3SXX - chains A and B; structure by X-ray diffraction, 1.27 A resolution.

[Chain A (and B)]
Protein: Peroxisomal primary amine oxidase
From: Pichia angusta
Notes: EC 1.4.3.21; chain B of this document is another copy of the same molecule, construct and numbering; everything in this record applies to it too
UniProt: P12807 (AMO_PICAN); residues 1-692 here = UniProt positions 1-692
Sequence (692 residues; row label = number of the first residue in the row):
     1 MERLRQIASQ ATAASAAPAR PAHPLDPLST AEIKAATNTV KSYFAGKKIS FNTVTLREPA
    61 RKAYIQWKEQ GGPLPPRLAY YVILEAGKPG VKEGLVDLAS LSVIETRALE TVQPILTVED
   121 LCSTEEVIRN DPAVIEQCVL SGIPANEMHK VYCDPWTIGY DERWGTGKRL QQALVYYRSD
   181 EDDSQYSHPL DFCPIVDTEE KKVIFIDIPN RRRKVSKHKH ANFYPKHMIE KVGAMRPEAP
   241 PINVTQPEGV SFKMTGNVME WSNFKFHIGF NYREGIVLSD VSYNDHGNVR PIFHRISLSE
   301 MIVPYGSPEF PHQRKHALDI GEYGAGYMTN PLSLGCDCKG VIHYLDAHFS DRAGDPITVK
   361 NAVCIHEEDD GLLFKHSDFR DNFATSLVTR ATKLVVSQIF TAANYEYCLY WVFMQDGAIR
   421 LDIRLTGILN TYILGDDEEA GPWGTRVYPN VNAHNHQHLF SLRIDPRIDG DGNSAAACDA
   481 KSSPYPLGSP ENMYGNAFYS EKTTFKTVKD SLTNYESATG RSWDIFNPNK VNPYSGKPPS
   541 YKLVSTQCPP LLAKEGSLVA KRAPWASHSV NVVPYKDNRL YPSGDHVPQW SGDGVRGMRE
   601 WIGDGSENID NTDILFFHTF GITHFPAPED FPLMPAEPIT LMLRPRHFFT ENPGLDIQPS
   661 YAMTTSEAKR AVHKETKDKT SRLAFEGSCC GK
Unresolved in the structure: 1-14, 673-683, 692 (chain B: 1-15, 673-684, 692)
Disulfides: Cys-338/Cys-364
Metal / ion sites: Co2+: Tyr-405, His-456, His-458, His-624

[Chain A / chain B interface]
Pairs across the interface - 371 pairs, chain A then chain B:
  Cys-122(A) with Ser-688(B), hydrogen bond (backbone-side chain); Cys-690(B), disulfide; Gly-691(B)
  Glu-125(A) with Arg-380(B), salt bridge; Ser-688(B), hydrogen bond
  Glu-126(A) with Phe-685(B); Glu-686(B), hydrogen bond (side chain-backbone); Gly-687(B), hydrogen bond (side chain-backbone); Ser-688(B), hydrogen bond (side chain-backbone)
  Arg-129(A) with Phe-685(B); Glu-686(B), hydrogen bond (side chain-backbone); Gly-687(B), hydrogen bond (side chain-backbone)
  Asn-130(A) with Phe-685(B), hydrogen bond (side chain-backbone)
  Ala-145(A) with Phe-685(B)
  Met-148(A) with Phe-685(B), hydrophobic
  Tyr-152(A) with Arg-380(B)
  Cys-153(A) with Arg-380(B), hydrogen bond (backbone-side chain)
  Asp-154(A) with Phe-379(B); Arg-380(B), salt bridge
  Pro-155(A) with Phe-379(B)
  Glu-162(A) with Tyr-494(B), hydrogen bond
  Arg-178(A) with Asp-378(B), salt bridge; Arg-380(B)
  Glu-181(A) with Thr-665(B); Ser-666(B); Lys-669(B), salt bridge
  Asp-182(A) with Thr-664(B); Thr-665(B), hydrogen bond (side chain-backbone); Ser-666(B), hydrogen bond
  Gln-185(A) with Arg-380(B)
  Phe-223(A) with Leu-387(B); Leu-655(B), hydrophobic
  Tyr-224(A) with Thr-385(B); Ser-386(B), hydrogen bond (side chain-backbone); Leu-387(B); Ala-662(B), hydrophobic; Met-663(B), hydrogen bond (side chain-backbone); Thr-664(B)
  Pro-225(A) with Pro-659(B)
  Met-228(A) with Glu-651(B); Leu-655(B)
  Lys-231(A) with Glu-651(B), salt bridge
  Val-232(A) with His-286(B)
  Met-235(A) with Leu-655(B); Asp-656(B); Ile-657(B); Gln-658(B); Pro-659(B)
  Arg-236(A) with Ser-262(B), hydrogen bond; Asn-263(B); Tyr-283(B); Pro-653(B), hydrogen bond (side chain-backbone); Asp-656(B), salt bridge; Ile-657(B); Gln-658(B), hydrogen bond (backbone-side chain)
  Glu-238(A) with Gln-658(B)
  Pro-240(A) with Glu-248(B); Gly-249(B); Val-250(B); Ser-251(B)
  Pro-241(A) with Thr-245(B); Gln-246(B); Glu-248(B)
  Ile-242(A) with Val-244(B), hydrophobic; Thr-245(B); Gln-246(B); Asp-369(B)
  Asn-243(A) with Asn-243(B); Val-244(B); Thr-245(B), hydrogen bond (backbone-backbone); Pro-247(B)
  Val-244(A) with Asn-243(B); Asp-369(B)
  Thr-245(A) with Pro-241(B); Ile-242(B); Asn-243(B), hydrogen bond (backbone-backbone)
  Gln-246(A) with Pro-241(B); Ile-242(B)
  Pro-247(A) with Asn-243(B)
  Glu-248(A) with Pro-240(B); Pro-241(B)
  Gly-249(A) with Pro-240(B)
  Val-250(A) with Pro-240(B)
  Ser-251(A) with Pro-240(B)
  Ser-262(A) with Arg-236(B), hydrogen bond
  Asn-263(A) with Arg-236(B), hydrogen bond
  Tyr-283(A) with Arg-236(B)
  His-286(A) with Val-232(B)
  Pro-304(A) with Phe-498(B)
  Tyr-305(A) with Asn-496(B), hydrogen bond (backbone-side chain)
  Gly-306(A) with Asn-496(B); Ala-497(B); Phe-498(B), hydrogen bond (backbone-backbone)
  Ser-307(A) with Asn-496(B), hydrogen bond (backbone-side chain)
  Pro-308(A) with Glu-491(B); Asn-492(B); Asn-496(B); Ala-497(B)
  Phe-310(A) with Tyr-494(B)
  Gln-313(A) with Tyr-494(B)
  Met-328(A) with Phe-383(B)
  Thr-329(A) with Phe-383(B)
  Asn-330(A) with Lys-375(B), hydrogen bond; Phe-383(B)
  Pro-331(A) with Phe-383(B)
  Cys-336(A) with Arg-390(B), hydrogen bond (backbone-side chain); Ser-660(B); Tyr-661(B), hydrophobic
  Asp-337(A) with Lys-375(B), salt bridge; Val-388(B); Arg-390(B), hydrogen bond (backbone-side chain)
  Lys-339(A) with Asp-369(B), salt bridge; Arg-390(B)
  Asp-369(A) with Ile-242(B); Val-244(B); Lys-339(B), salt bridge
  Asp-370(A) with Arg-424(B), salt bridge
  Gly-371(A) with Arg-424(B)
  Leu-372(A) with Cys-336(B); Ile-399(B), hydrophobic; Arg-424(B), hydrogen bond (backbone-side chain); Ala-636(B)
  Leu-373(A) with Pro-635(B); Ala-636(B), hydrogen bond (backbone-backbone)
  Phe-374(A) with Thr-426(B); Leu-633(B), hydrophobic; Met-634(B)
  Lys-375(A) with Asn-330(B), hydrogen bond; Asp-337(B), salt bridge; Glu-406(B); Thr-426(B), hydrogen bond (backbone-side chain); Gly-427(B), hydrogen bond (backbone-backbone); Leu-633(B)
  His-376(A) with Ala-403(B); Asn-404(B), hydrogen bond (side chain-backbone); Glu-406(B), salt bridge; Ile-428(B); Leu-633(B)
  Ser-377(A) with Thr-401(B); Glu-406(B), hydrogen bond (backbone-side chain)
  Asp-378(A) with Arg-178(B), salt bridge
  Phe-379(A) with Asp-154(B); Pro-155(B)
  Arg-380(A) with Glu-125(B), salt bridge; Tyr-152(B); Cys-153(B), hydrogen bond (side chain-backbone); Asp-154(B), salt bridge; Arg-178(B); Gln-185(B)
  Phe-383(A) with Met-328(B); Thr-329(B); Asn-330(B); Pro-331(B); Thr-401(B)
  Thr-385(A) with Tyr-224(B)
  Ser-386(A) with Tyr-224(B), hydrogen bond (backbone-side chain)
  Leu-387(A) with Phe-223(B); Tyr-224(B)
  Val-388(A) with Cys-336(B), hydrophobic; Asp-337(B)
  Arg-390(A) with Cys-336(B), hydrogen bond (side chain-backbone); Asp-337(B), hydrogen bond (side chain-backbone); Lys-339(B)
  Ile-399(A) with Leu-372(B), hydrophobic
  Thr-401(A) with Ser-377(B); Phe-383(B)
  Ala-403(A) with His-376(B)
  Asn-404(A) with His-376(B), hydrogen bond (backbone-side chain)
  Glu-406(A) with Lys-375(B); His-376(B), salt bridge; Ser-377(B), hydrogen bond (side chain-backbone)
  Asp-416(A) with Pro-635(B)
  Arg-424(A) with Asp-370(B), salt bridge; Gly-371(B); Leu-372(B), hydrogen bond (side chain-backbone)
  Thr-426(A) with Phe-374(B); Lys-375(B), hydrogen bond (side chain-backbone)
  Gly-427(A) with Lys-375(B), hydrogen bond (backbone-backbone)
  Ile-428(A) with His-376(B)
  Pro-442(A) with Tyr-499(B)
  Trp-443(A) with Ser-483(B); Ala-497(B), hydrophobic; Phe-498(B)
  Thr-445(A) with Ser-535(B)
  Arg-446(A) with Pro-533(B), hydrogen bond (side chain-backbone); Tyr-534(B), hydrogen bond (side chain-backbone); Ser-535(B), hydrogen bond (backbone-backbone)
  Val-447(A) with Tyr-534(B)
  Tyr-448(A) with Tyr-534(B)
  Pro-449(A) with Tyr-534(B)
  Asn-455(A) with Phe-498(B), hydrogen bond (side chain-backbone); Tyr-499(B)
  His-456(A) with Phe-498(B)
  Gln-457(A) with Phe-498(B)
  Ala-480(A) with Phe-625(B), hydrophobic
  Ser-482(A) with Leu-552(B), hydrogen bond (side chain-backbone); Lys-554(B), hydrogen bond
  Ser-483(A) with Trp-443(B); Lys-554(B), hydrogen bond (backbone-side chain)
  Pro-484(A) with Lys-554(B)
  Tyr-485(A) with Lys-554(B), hydrogen bond (backbone-side chain)
  Leu-487(A) with Glu-555(B); Gly-556(B)
  Glu-491(A) with Pro-308(B)
  Asn-492(A) with Pro-308(B); Lys-554(B)
  Tyr-494(A) with Glu-162(B), hydrogen bond; Phe-310(B); Gln-313(B); Ser-557(B); Leu-558(B), hydrophobic
  Gly-495(A) with Ala-553(B); Lys-554(B), hydrogen bond (backbone-backbone)
  Asn-496(A) with Tyr-305(B), hydrogen bond (side chain-backbone); Gly-306(B); Ser-307(B), hydrogen bond (side chain-backbone); Pro-308(B)
  Ala-497(A) with Gly-306(B); Pro-308(B); Trp-443(B), hydrophobic
  Phe-498(A) with Pro-304(B); Gly-306(B), hydrogen bond (backbone-backbone); Trp-443(B); Asn-455(B), hydrogen bond (backbone-side chain); His-456(B); Gln-457(B); Leu-552(B), hydrophobic; Thr-623(B); Phe-625(B), hydrophobic
  Tyr-499(A) with Pro-442(B); Asn-455(B); Phe-625(B)
  Ser-500(A) with Phe-625(B)
  Tyr-515(A) with Ser-517(B)
  Glu-516(A) with Ser-517(B)
  Ser-517(A) with Tyr-515(B); Glu-516(B); Ser-517(B), hydrogen bond (side chain-backbone); Pro-550(B)
  Ala-518(A) with Pro-550(B)
  Asn-532(A) with Pro-628(B)
  Pro-533(A) with Arg-446(B), hydrogen bond (backbone-side chain)
  Tyr-534(A) with Arg-446(B), hydrogen bond (backbone-side chain); Val-447(B); Tyr-448(B); Pro-449(B)
  Ser-535(A) with Thr-445(B); Arg-446(B), hydrogen bond (backbone-backbone); Pro-628(B)
  Thr-546(A) with Thr-546(B), hydrogen bond
  Pro-550(A) with Ser-517(B); Ala-518(B)
  Leu-552(A) with Ser-482(B), hydrogen bond (backbone-side chain); Phe-498(B), hydrophobic
  Ala-553(A) with Gly-495(B)
  Lys-554(A) with Ser-482(B), hydrogen bond; Ser-483(B), hydrogen bond (side chain-backbone); Pro-484(B); Tyr-485(B), hydrogen bond (side chain-backbone); Asn-492(B); Gly-495(B), hydrogen bond (backbone-backbone)
  Glu-555(A) with Leu-487(B)
  Gly-556(A) with Leu-487(B)
  Ser-557(A) with Tyr-494(B)
  Leu-558(A) with Tyr-494(B), hydrophobic
  Thr-623(A) with Phe-498(B)
  His-624(A) with Arg-646(B), hydrogen bond
  Phe-625(A) with Ala-480(B), hydrophobic; Phe-498(B), hydrophobic; Tyr-499(B); Ser-500(B); Arg-646(B), hydrogen bond (backbone-side chain)
  Pro-626(A) with Arg-646(B)
  Ala-627(A) with Arg-646(B); His-647(B)
  Pro-628(A) with Asn-532(B); Ser-535(B); His-647(B); Phe-649(B); Thr-650(B); Glu-651(B); Asn-652(B)
  Glu-629(A) with Pro-645(B); Arg-646(B), hydrogen bond (side chain-backbone); His-647(B), hydrogen bond (side chain-backbone); Phe-648(B), hydrogen bond (side chain-backbone); Phe-649(B), hydrogen bond (side chain-backbone); Glu-651(B); Asn-652(B), hydrogen bond (backbone-backbone)
  Asp-630(A) with Arg-646(B), salt bridge
  Phe-631(A) with Glu-651(B); Asn-652(B), hydrogen bond (backbone-backbone)
  Pro-632(A) with Glu-651(B); Leu-655(B)
  Leu-633(A) with Phe-374(B), hydrophobic; Lys-375(B); His-376(B); Asn-652(B), hydrogen bond (backbone-side chain)
  Met-634(A) with Phe-374(B)
  Pro-635(A) with Leu-373(B); Asp-416(B); Asn-652(B)
  Ala-636(A) with Leu-372(B); Leu-373(B), hydrogen bond (backbone-backbone)
  Glu-637(A) with Arg-644(B)
  Arg-644(A) with Pro-638(B)
  Pro-645(A) with Glu-629(B)
  Arg-646(A) with His-624(B); Phe-625(B), hydrogen bond (side chain-backbone); Pro-626(B); Ala-627(B); Glu-629(B); Asp-630(B), salt bridge
  His-647(A) with Ala-627(B); Pro-628(B); Glu-629(B), hydrogen bond (backbone-side chain)
  Phe-648(A) with Glu-629(B), hydrogen bond (backbone-side chain)
  Phe-649(A) with Pro-628(B); Glu-629(B), hydrogen bond (backbone-side chain)
  Thr-650(A) with Pro-628(B)
  Glu-651(A) with Met-228(B); Lys-231(B), salt bridge; Pro-628(B); Glu-629(B); Phe-631(B); Pro-632(B)
  Asn-652(A) with Pro-628(B); Glu-629(B), hydrogen bond (backbone-backbone); Phe-631(B), hydrogen bond (backbone-backbone); Leu-633(B), hydrogen bond (side chain-backbone); Pro-635(B)
  Pro-653(A) with Arg-236(B), hydrogen bond (backbone-side chain)
  Leu-655(A) with Phe-223(B), hydrophobic; Met-228(B); Met-235(B); Pro-632(B)
  Asp-656(A) with Met-235(B); Arg-236(B), salt bridge
  Ile-657(A) with Met-235(B); Arg-236(B)
  Gln-658(A) with Met-235(B); Arg-236(B); Glu-238(B)
  Pro-659(A) with Pro-225(B); Met-235(B)
  Ser-660(A) with Cys-336(B)
  Tyr-661(A) with Cys-336(B), hydrophobic
  Ala-662(A) with Tyr-224(B), hydrophobic
  Met-663(A) with Tyr-224(B), hydrogen bond (backbone-side chain)
  Thr-664(A) with Asp-182(B); Tyr-224(B)
  Thr-665(A) with Glu-181(B); Asp-182(B), hydrogen bond (backbone-side chain)
  Ser-666(A) with Glu-181(B); Asp-182(B), hydrogen bond
  Lys-669(A) with Glu-181(B), salt bridge
  Ala-684(A) with Asn-130(B)
  Phe-685(A) with Glu-126(B); Arg-129(B); Asn-130(B), hydrogen bond (backbone-side chain); Ala-145(B); Met-148(B), hydrophobic
  Glu-686(A) with Glu-126(B), hydrogen bond (backbone-side chain); Arg-129(B), hydrogen bond (backbone-side chain)
  Gly-687(A) with Glu-126(B), hydrogen bond (backbone-side chain); Arg-129(B), hydrogen bond (backbone-side chain)
  Ser-688(A) with Cys-122(B), hydrogen bond (side chain-backbone); Glu-125(B), hydrogen bond; Glu-126(B)
  Cys-690(A) with Cys-122(B), disulfide
  Gly-691(A) with Cys-122(B)
Other interface residues (no listed pair), chain A (186 interface residues in all): Asn-146, His-149, Lys-226, Ala-234, Pro-237, Ala-239, Cys-338, Glu-367, Glu-368, Thr-392, Cys-408, Tyr-410, Gln-415, Lys-481, Pro-486, Gly-654
Other interface residues (no listed pair), chain B (186 interface residues in all): Ile-135, Asn-146, His-149, Lys-226, Ala-234, Ala-239, Cys-338, Glu-367, Glu-368, Thr-392, Cys-408, Tyr-410, Gln-415, Lys-481, Pro-486, Glu-637, Gly-654
Cross-chain cystine bridges: Cys-122(A)/Cys-690(B), Cys-690(A)/Cys-122(B)

[In short]
The chain A/chain B interface involves 186 residues from each chain; the contacts include 2 disulfide bonds,
95 hydrogen bonds and 22 salt bridges. Polar pairs include Glu-125(A)/Arg-380(B), Asp-154(A)/Arg-380(B) and
Arg-178(A)/Asp-378(B). Tyr-405(A), His-456(A), His-458(A) and His-624(A) coordinate Co2+.
Chain A and chain B are both Peroxisomal primary amine oxidase (Pichia angusta); the structure, Hansenula
polymorpha copper amine oxidase-1 in complex with Co(II), was determined by X-ray diffraction, deposited
together with 3SX1 and 3T0U.
